Entry 2V7T (X-ray diffraction, 2.15 A resolution); this record covers chains B and C of the 3 polymer chains in the assembly.

# Chain B (and C)
Molecule: 5'-fluoro-5'-deoxyadenosine synthase
Source organism: Streptomyces cattleya
Notes: EC 2.5.1.63; chain C of this document is another copy of the same molecule, construct and numbering; everything in this record applies to it too
UniProt: Q70GK9 (Q70GK9_STRCT); residue numbers follow UniProt; this construct covers 1-299
Sequence (299 residues; numbered 1 to 299; the number before each row is that of its first residue):
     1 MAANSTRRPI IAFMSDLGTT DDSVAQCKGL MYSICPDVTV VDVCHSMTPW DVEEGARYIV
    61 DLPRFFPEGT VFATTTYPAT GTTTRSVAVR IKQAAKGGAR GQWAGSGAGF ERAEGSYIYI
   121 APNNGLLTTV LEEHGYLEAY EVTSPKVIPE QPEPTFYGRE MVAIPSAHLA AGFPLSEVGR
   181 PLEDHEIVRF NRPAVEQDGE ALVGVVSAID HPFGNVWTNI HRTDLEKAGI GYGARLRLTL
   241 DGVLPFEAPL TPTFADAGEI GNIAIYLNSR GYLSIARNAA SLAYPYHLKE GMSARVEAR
Disordered / not traced: 1-7, 299
Sequence notes: engineered mutation Gly158 (Ser in Q70GK9)
Curated features (UniProtKB/Swiss-Prot):
  - binding site (S-adenosyl-L-methionine): Asp16, Asp21 to Ser23, Tyr77, Asp210, Asn215, Ser269, Arg270, Arg277 to Ala279
  - mutagenesis: Asp16 (D16A: Loss of 5'-FDA synthase activity; D16N: Loss of 5'-FDA synthase activity; D16S: Loss of 5'-FDA synthase activity), Thr80 (T80A: Weak 5'-FDA synthase activity. 2-fold increase of the affinity binding for S-adenosyl-L-methionine and 4-fold decrease of the affinity binding for fluoride ...), Phe156 (F156A: Weak 5'-FDA synthase activity; F156V: Weak 5'-FDA synthase activity)
Small-molecule neighbours:
  - S-adenosylhomocysteine (SAH), molecule 1: Asp16, Leu17, Asp21, Ser23, Trp50, Thr76, Tyr77, Pro78, Thr80, Thr155, Phe156
  - S-adenosylhomocysteine (SAH), molecule 2: Asp210, His211, Phe213, Asn215, Trp217, Phe254, Ser269, Arg270, Ala276, Arg277, Asn278, Ala279, Ala280
Reported in the primary citation:
  - mutagenesis - T80S: unchanged catalytic activity
  - mutagenesis - D16N, T80A (more than 10 fold), F156A, F156V: decreased catalytic activity
  - mutagenesis - D16N: abolished binding to SAM
  - mutagenesis - D16A, D16S: abolished catalytic activity
  - mutagenesis - T80A, T80S: decreased binding to F-

# How chain B and chain C interact
Pairs across the interface (79):
  Asp16(B) - Pro212(C)
  Asp16(B) - Phe213(C)
  Leu17(B) - Pro212(C)
  Thr19(B) - Cys44(C)
  Thr19(B) - Ser46(C)  hydrogen bond (backbone-side chain)
  Thr20(B) - Ser46(C)
  Thr20(B) - Tyr58(C)  hydrogen bond (backbone-side chain)
  Thr20(B) - His211(C)
  Asp21(B) - Val43(C)
  Asp21(B) - Cys44(C)
  Asp21(B) - Tyr58(C)
  Asp21(B) - Arg270(C)  salt bridge
  Asp22(B) - Val43(C)
  Asp22(B) - Tyr58(C)
  Asp22(B) - Leu62(C)
  Asp22(B) - Arg270(C)  salt bridge
  Ser23(B) - Arg270(C)
  Ala25(B) - Asp42(C)
  Ala25(B) - Val43(C)  hydrophobic
  Ala25(B) - Phe66(C)
  Gln26(B) - Phe65(C)
  Gln26(B) - Arg270(C)
  Lys28(B) - Val41(C)
  Gly29(B) - Phe65(C)
  Gly29(B) - Phe66(C)
  Gly29(B) - Pro67(C)
  Leu30(B) - Phe65(C)  hydrogen bond (backbone-backbone)
  Leu30(B) - Ala104(C)  hydrophobic
  Leu30(B) - Gly105(C)
  Tyr32(B) - Thr39(C)
  Tyr32(B) - Val41(C)  hydrophobic
  Tyr32(B) - Pro67(C)
  Ser33(B) - Phe65(C)  hydrogen bond (side chain-backbone)
  Ser33(B) - Phe66(C)
  Ser33(B) - Pro67(C)
  Ser33(B) - Arg112(C)  hydrogen bond
  Ile34(B) - Phe110(C)  hydrophobic
  Pro36(B) - Arg8(C)
  Asp37(B) - Arg8(C)
  Pro49(B) - Pro212(C)
  Pro49(B) - Phe213(C)  hydrophobic
  Trp50(B) - Phe213(C)  hydrophobic
  Trp50(B) - Ala279(C)
  Trp50(B) - Ala280(C)
  Thr80(B) - Thr253(C)  hydrogen bond (backbone-side chain)
  Thr80(B) - Phe254(C)
  Gly81(B) - Thr253(C)
  Thr82(B) - Ala255(C)
  Pro145(B) - Ser106(C)
  Pro145(B) - Gly107(C)  hydrogen bond (backbone-backbone)
  Lys146(B) - Ser106(C)
  Val147(B) - Ser106(C)
  Ile148(B) - Ser106(C)
  Ile148(B) - Gly107(C)  hydrogen bond (backbone-backbone)
  Pro149(B) - Gly105(C)
  Pro149(B) - Ser106(C)
  Pro149(B) - Gly107(C)
  Glu150(B) - Gly107(C)  hydrogen bond (backbone-backbone)
  Glu150(B) - Ala108(C)
  Gln151(B) - Arg100(C)  hydrogen bond (backbone-side chain)
  Gln151(B) - Gln102(C)  hydrogen bond (backbone-side chain)
  Pro152(B) - Arg100(C)  hydrogen bond (backbone-side chain)
  Glu153(B) - Gly98(C)
  Glu153(B) - Ala99(C)  hydrogen bond (side chain-backbone)
  Glu153(B) - Asn268(C)
  Glu153(B) - Ser269(C)
  Pro154(B) - Arg100(C)
  Pro154(B) - Pro252(C)
  Pro154(B) - Thr253(C)
  Thr155(B) - Pro252(C)
  Thr155(B) - Thr253(C)
  Thr155(B) - Phe254(C)
  Thr155(B) - Tyr266(C)
  Thr155(B) - Ser269(C)
  Phe156(B) - Ser269(C)
  Arg159(B) - Phe65(C)
  Ile164(B) - Gly105(C)
  Ile164(B) - Ser106(C)
  His168(B) - Ser106(C)  hydrogen bond
Also at the interface, not in a pair above, chain B (39 interface residues in all): Gly18, Pro78
Also at the interface, not in a pair above, chain C (44 interface residues in all): Ile10, Arg57, Asp61, Arg64, Asp210, Trp217, Leu267, Ser281

# In short
39 residues of chain B face 44 of chain C across their interface; the contacts include 14 hydrogen bonds and 2
salt bridges. Among the polar pairs are Asp21(B)-Arg270(C), Asp22(B)-Arg270(C) and Thr19(B)-Ser46(C). The
paper reports that D16N, T80A and F156A of chain B, among others, reduce catalytic activity; D16A and D16S of
chain B abolish catalytic activity; 7 substitutions were tested in all.
Chain B and chain C are both 5'-fluoro-5'-deoxyadenosine synthase (Streptomyces cattleya); the structure,
X-ray crystal structure of 5'-fluorodeoxyadenosine synthase s158g mutant complexed with
s-adenosyl-l-homocysteine and chloride ion, was determined by X-ray diffraction (same publication as 2V7U,
2V7V, 2V7W and 2V7X).
